Entry 3DEK (X-ray diffraction, 2.40 A resolution); this record covers chains A and B.

Chain A (and B):
Protein: Caspase-3
Organism: Homo sapiens
Notes: EC 3.4.22.56; chain B of this document is another copy of the same molecule, construct and numbering; everything in this record applies to it too
UniProt: P42574 (CASP3_HUMAN); numbering as in UniProt (aligned over 29-277)
Amino-acid sequence (249 residues; row label = number of the first residue in the row):
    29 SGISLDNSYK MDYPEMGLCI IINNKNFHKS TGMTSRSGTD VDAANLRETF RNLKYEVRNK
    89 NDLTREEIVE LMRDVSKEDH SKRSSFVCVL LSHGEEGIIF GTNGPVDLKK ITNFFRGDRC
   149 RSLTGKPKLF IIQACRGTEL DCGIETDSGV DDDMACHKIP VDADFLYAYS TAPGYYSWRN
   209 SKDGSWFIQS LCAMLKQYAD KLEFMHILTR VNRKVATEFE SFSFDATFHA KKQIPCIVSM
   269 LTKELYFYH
Not modelled in the structure: 29-33, 175-185 (chain B: 29-33, 176-184)
Modified residues: C163 (cysteinesulfonic acid; OCS)
Ligand contacts: RXD (N-[3-(2-fluoroethoxy)phenyl]-N'-(1,3,4-trioxo-1,2,3,4-tetrahydroisoquinolin-6-yl)butanediamide): G122, E123, C163, G165, T166, L168, Y204
Curated features (UniProtKB/Swiss-Prot):
  - active site: H121, C163
  - modified residue: C163 (S-nitrosocysteine), R207 (Microbial infection: ADP-riboxanated arginine)
  - natural variant: D190 (E190D: this construct carries the variant)
  - mutagenesis: D175 (D175A: In P3-D3A mutant; abolished cleavage and activation, leading to prevent thiol protease activity; when associated with A-9 and A-28), R207 (R207A: Abolished ADP-riboxanation by C.violaceum CopC)
From the paper describing this entry:
  - post-translational modification sites: C163
  - binding site for RXD: T166, L168, Y204, F256
  - catalytic residues: H121, G122, C163 (citing earlier work)
  - mutagenesis - W206A, W206K: abolished catalytic activity
  - mutagenesis - L168A, L168K, Y204A, Y204K, T255A, F256A, F256K: decreased catalytic activity

Interface between chain A and chain B:
Pairs across the interface (98; chain A residue first):
  D34(A) - R241(B)  hydrogen bond (backbone-side chain)
  N35(A) - R238(B)
  N35(A) - R241(B)
  G145(A) - I172(B)
  D146(A) - I172(B)
  R149(A) - I172(B)
  T152(A) - I172(B)
  T152(A) - T174(B)
  D169(A) - P188(B)
  D169(A) - V189(B)  hydrogen bond (side chain-backbone)
  D169(A) - D190(B)  hydrogen bond (side chain-backbone)
  C170(A) - K186(B)  hydrogen bond (backbone-side chain)
  G171(A) - I187(B)
  G171(A) - V189(B)
  I172(A) - G145(B)
  I172(A) - D146(B)
  I172(A) - R149(B)
  I172(A) - K186(B)
  I172(A) - I187(B)  hydrogen bond (backbone-backbone)
  E173(A) - R149(B)  salt bridge
  T174(A) - T152(B)
  T174(A) - H185(B)  hydrogen bond (backbone-backbone)
  T174(A) - I187(B)
  K186(A) - C170(B)  hydrogen bond (side chain-backbone)
  K186(A) - I172(B)
  K186(A) - D175(B)
  K186(A) - A244(B)
  K186(A) - E248(B)
  K186(A) - A258(B)  hydrogen bond (side chain-backbone)
  K186(A) - K260(B)  hydrogen bond (backbone-side chain)
  I187(A) - G171(B)
  I187(A) - I172(B)  hydrogen bond (backbone-backbone)
  I187(A) - K260(B)
  P188(A) - D169(B)
  P188(A) - G171(B)
  P188(A) - A244(B)
  P188(A) - K260(B)
  P188(A) - Q261(B)
  V189(A) - D169(B)  hydrogen bond (backbone-side chain)
  V189(A) - G171(B)
  D190(A) - D169(B)  hydrogen bond (backbone-side chain)
  D190(A) - Y203(B)  hydrogen bond
  D190(A) - I262(B)
  A191(A) - I262(B)  hydrophobic
  A200(A) - M268(B)  hydrophobic
  P201(A) - M268(B)
  Y203(A) - D190(B)  hydrogen bond
  E231(A) - H234(B)  salt bridge
  M233(A) - M233(B)  hydrophobic
  H234(A) - E231(B)  salt bridge
  H234(A) - H234(B)
  H234(A) - E272(B)
  T237(A) - T270(B)
  T237(A) - K271(B)
  R238(A) - N35(B)  hydrogen bond
  N240(A) - S267(B)  hydrogen bond (side chain-backbone)
  N240(A) - M268(B)
  N240(A) - L269(B)  hydrogen bond (side chain-backbone)
  R241(A) - D34(B)  hydrogen bond (side chain-backbone)
  R241(A) - T270(B)
  R241(A) - K271(B)
  A244(A) - K186(B)
  A244(A) - P188(B)
  E248(A) - K186(B)
  A258(A) - K186(B)  hydrogen bond (backbone-side chain)
  K260(A) - K186(B)  hydrogen bond (side chain-backbone)
  K260(A) - I187(B)
  K260(A) - P188(B)
  Q261(A) - P188(B)
  I262(A) - P188(B)
  I262(A) - D190(B)
  I262(A) - A191(B)  hydrophobic
  I262(A) - M268(B)  hydrophobic
  P263(A) - M268(B)
  C264(A) - V266(B)  hydrophobic
  C264(A) - S267(B)
  C264(A) - M268(B)  hydrophobic
  I265(A) - I265(B)
  I265(A) - V266(B)
  I265(A) - S267(B)  hydrogen bond (backbone-backbone)
  V266(A) - C264(B)  hydrophobic
  V266(A) - I265(B)
  S267(A) - N240(B)  hydrogen bond (backbone-side chain)
  S267(A) - C264(B)
  S267(A) - I265(B)  hydrogen bond (backbone-backbone)
  M268(A) - N240(B)
  M268(A) - I262(B)
  M268(A) - P263(B)
  M268(A) - C264(B)  hydrophobic
  L269(A) - T237(B)
  L269(A) - N240(B)  hydrogen bond (backbone-side chain)
  T270(A) - T237(B)
  T270(A) - R241(B)  hydrogen bond (backbone-side chain)
  T270(A) - A244(B)
  T270(A) - I262(B)
  K271(A) - T237(B)
  K271(A) - R241(B)
  E272(A) - H234(B)  salt bridge
Interface residues without a listed pair, chain A (46 interface residues in all): K137, T245
Interface residues without a listed pair, chain B (48 interface residues in all): R144, E173, A200, P201, T245

Summary:
The interface between chain A and chain B involves 46 residues on one side and 48 on the other, with 25
hydrogen bonds and 4 salt bridges. Polar pairs include E173(A)-R149(B), E231(A)-H234(B) and E272(A)-H234(B).
From the paper: catalytic residues H121(A), G122(A) and C163(A); L168A, L168K and Y204A of chain A, among
others, reduce catalytic activity; 9 substitutions were tested in all.
Both chains are Caspase-3 (Homo sapiens). Entry 3DEK (Crystal Structures of Caspase-3 with Bound
Isoquinoline-1,3,4-trione Derivative Inhibitors) was determined by X-ray diffraction, deposited together with
3DEH, 3DEI and 3DEJ.
